Entry 8VGV (electron microscopy, 3.60 A resolution); this record covers chains G and H of the 12 polymer chains in the assembly.

== Chain G ==
Name: DH270.6 Antibody Fab Heavy Chain
From: Homo sapiens
Notes: antibody fragment or engineered binder
Sequence (126 residues; each row starts with the number of its first residue):
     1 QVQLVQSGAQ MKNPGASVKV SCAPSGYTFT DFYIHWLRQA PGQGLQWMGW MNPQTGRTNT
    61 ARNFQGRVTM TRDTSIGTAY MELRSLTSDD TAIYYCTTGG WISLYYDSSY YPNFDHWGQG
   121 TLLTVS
Disulfides: Cys22-Cys96
Reported in the primary citation:
  - binding site for alpha-D-mannopyranose: Asp115 (from molecular simulation)

== Chain H ==
Name: DH270.6 Antibody Fab Light Chain
From: Homo sapiens
Notes: antibody fragment or engineered binder
Sequence (108 residues; each row starts with the number of its first residue):
     3 ALTQPASVSG SPGQSITISC TGTKYDVGSH DLVSWYQQYP GKVPKYMIYE VNKRPSGVSN
    63 RFSGSKSGNT ASLTISGLRA EDEADYYCCS FGGSATVVCG GGTKVTVL
Disulfides: Cys22-Cys90, Cys91-Cys101
Reported in the primary citation:
  - binding site for alpha-D-mannopyranose: Tyr48, Tyr51, Ser58 (from molecular simulation)

== Chain G / chain H interface ==
Residue-residue contacts (30; chain G residue first):
  Gln39(G) - Gln40(H)  hydrogen bond
  Gln39(G) - Tyr89(H)  hydrogen bond
  Gly44(G) - Tyr89(H)
  Gly44(G) - Gly103(H)
  Leu45(G) - Gln40(H)
  Leu45(G) - Tyr89(H)  hydrophobic
  Leu45(G) - Cys101(H)
  Leu45(G) - Gly102(H)
  Trp47(G) - Thr98(H)
  Trp47(G) - Val99(H)
  Trp50(G) - Ala97(H)  hydrogen bond (side chain-backbone)
  Tyr95(G) - Gln40(H)
  Tyr110(G) - His32(H)
  Tyr110(G) - Leu34(H)  hydrophobic
  Tyr110(G) - Phe93(H)  hydrophobic
  Tyr110(G) - Ala97(H)
  Tyr110(G) - Val99(H)
  Tyr111(G) - Leu34(H)  hydrophobic
  Pro112(G) - Leu34(H)
  Pro112(G) - Ser36(H)  hydrogen bond (backbone-side chain)
  Pro112(G) - Tyr38(H)  hydrogen bond (backbone-side chain)
  Pro112(G) - Ser92(H)
  Pro112(G) - Val99(H)  hydrophobic
  Asn113(G) - Tyr51(H)  hydrogen bond
  Phe114(G) - Tyr38(H)
  Phe114(G) - Tyr48(H)
  Asp115(G) - Tyr48(H)  hydrogen bond
  Trp117(G) - Pro46(H)  hydrophobic
  Gly118(G) - Val45(H)
  Gln119(G) - Val45(H)
Also at the interface, not in a pair above, chain G (18 interface residues in all): Gln43, Asn59, Ala61
Also at the interface, not in a pair above, chain H (21 interface residues in all): Lys44, Glu52, Cys91

== Summary ==
Chain G and chain H form an interface of 18 and 21 residues respectively, with 7 hydrogen bonds. Polar pairs
include Gln39(G)-Gln40(H), Gln39(G)-Tyr89(H) and Trp50(G)-Ala97(H). The paper reports a binding site for
alpha-D-mannopyranose at Asp115(G) and Tyr48(H) among others.
Here chain G is DH270.6 Antibody Fab Heavy Chain and chain H is DH270.6 Antibody Fab Light Chain, both from
Homo sapiens. Entry 8VGV (DH270.6 Fab bound to the HIV-1 CH848 DE3 SOSIP) was determined by electron
microscopy, deposited together with 8VGW, 8VH2 and 8VH3.
